PDB entry 7RDQ | electron microscopy, 3.00 A resolution | chains F and G of the 9 polymer chains in the assembly

# Chain F
Protein: RNA polymerase sigma factor SigA
Source organism: Thermus thermophilus HB8
Reference sequence: Q5SKW1 (Q5SKW1_THET8); residue numbers follow UniProt; this construct covers 1-423
Amino-acid sequence (423 residues; row label = number of the first residue in the row):
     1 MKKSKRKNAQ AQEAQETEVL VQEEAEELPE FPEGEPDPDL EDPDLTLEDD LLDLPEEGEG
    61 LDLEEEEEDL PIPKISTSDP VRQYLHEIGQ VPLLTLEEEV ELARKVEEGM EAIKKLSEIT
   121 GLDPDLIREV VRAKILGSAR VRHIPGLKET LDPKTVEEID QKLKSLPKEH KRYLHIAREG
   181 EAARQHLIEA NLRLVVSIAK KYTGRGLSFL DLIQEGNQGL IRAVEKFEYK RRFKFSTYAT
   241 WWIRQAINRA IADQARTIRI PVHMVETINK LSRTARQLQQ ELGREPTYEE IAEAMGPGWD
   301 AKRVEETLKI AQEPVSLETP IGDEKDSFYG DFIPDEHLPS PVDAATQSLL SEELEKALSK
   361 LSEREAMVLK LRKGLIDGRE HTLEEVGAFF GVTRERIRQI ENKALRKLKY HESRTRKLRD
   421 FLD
Not modelled in the structure: 1-74
From the paper describing this entry:
  - binding site for the 11-nt RNA strand: Thr-77, Asp-323 to Asp-326

# Chain G
Molecule: DNA (31-MER) template strand
Sequence (33 nucleotides; numbered 1 to 33; the number before each row is that of its first residue):
     1 CCTGCATCCG TGCCCTGAGG GTAATAAGCA CAC
Not modelled in the structure: 1-2

# Interface between chain F and chain G
Contacting residue pairs (14):
  Lys-201(F) / DA26(G)  base contact
  Arg-205(F) / DT25(G)  hydrogen bond to the base
  Arg-249(F) / DG28(G)  hydrogen bond to the base
  Asn-269(F) / DT25(G)  base contact
  Arg-273(F) / DA26(G)  salt bridge to the phosphate
  Arg-273(F) / DA27(G)  salt bridge to the phosphate
  Arg-273(F) / DG28(G)  salt bridge to the phosphate
  Arg-276(F) / DT25(G)  salt bridge to the phosphate
  Arg-276(F) / DA26(G)  salt bridge to the phosphate
  Ile-321(F) / DG19(G)  base contact
  Ile-321(F) / DG20(G)  base contact
  Ile-321(F) / DG21(G)  base contact
  Glu-324(F) / DA18(G)  hydrogen bond to the base
  Glu-324(F) / DG19(G)  base contact
Other interface residues (no listed pair), chain F (15 interface residues in all): Gly-204, Trp-241, Gln-245, Asn-248, Glu-266, Gly-322, Tyr-329
Other interface residues (no listed pair), chain G (9 interface residues in all): DT22

# Overview
15 residues of chain F face 9 of chain G across their interface, with 3 hydrogen bonds and 5 salt bridges.
Polar pairs include Arg-205(F)/DT25(G), Arg-249(F)/DG28(G) and Glu-324(F)/DA18(G). The paper reports a binding
site for the 11-nt RNA strand at Thr-77(F) and Asp-323(F).
Chain F is RNA polymerase sigma factor SigA (Thermus thermophilus HB8) and chain G is DNA (31-MER) template
strand; the structure, Cryo-EM structure of Thermus thermophilus reiterative transcription complex with 11nt
oligo-G RNA, was determined by electron microscopy together with 7MLB, 7MLI and 7MLJ from the same study.
